7BCA - chains A and D of the 4 polymer chains in the assembly; structure by X-ray diffraction, 2.80 A resolution.

== Chain A ==
Name: KORA domain-containing protein
Source organism: Escherichia coli K-12
Reference sequence: Q6I6B7 (Q6I6B7_ECOLX); residues 6-102 here correspond to UniProt positions 11-107 (UniProt number = residue number + 5)
Chain sequence (98 residues; numbered 6 to 103; the number before each row is that of its first residue):
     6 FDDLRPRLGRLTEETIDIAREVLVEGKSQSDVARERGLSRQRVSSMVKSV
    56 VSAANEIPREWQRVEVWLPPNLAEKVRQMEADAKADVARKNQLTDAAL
Disordered / not traced: 6-7
Sequence notes: conflict Leu98 (Ser103 in Q6I6B7); expression tag (103)
Modified positions: Mse51 (selenomethionine; parent Met); Mse84 (selenomethionine; parent Met)
Reported in the primary citation:
  - binding site for the 19-nt DNA strand: Arg45
  - binding site for the 19-nt DNA strand (chain D): Gln46
  - specificity-determining residues: Arg45, Gln46

== Chain D ==
Molecule: 19-nt DNA strand
Sequence (19 nucleotides; row label = number of the first residue in the row):
     1 GTATTGACACCTATTGACA

== Interface between chain A and chain D ==
Residue-residue contacts - 19 pairs, chain A then chain D:
  Arg15(A) - DG1(D)  sugar contact
  Leu16(A) - DG1(D)  sugar contact
  Leu16(A) - DT2(D)  phosphate contact
  Thr17(A) - DT2(D)  hydrogen bond to the phosphate
  Thr20(A) - DT2(D)  hydrogen bond to the phosphate
  Leu43(A) - DA3(D)  phosphate contact
  Leu43(A) - DT4(D)  phosphate contact
  Ser44(A) - DT4(D)  hydrogen bond to the phosphate
  Ser44(A) - DT5(D)  base contact
  Arg45(A) - DA7(D)  base contact
  Arg45(A) - DC8(D)  base contact
  Gln46(A) - DT5(D)  base contact
  Gln46(A) - DG6(D)  hydrogen bond to the base
  Gln46(A) - DA7(D)  base contact
  Arg47(A) - DT2(D)  salt bridge to the phosphate
  Arg47(A) - DA3(D)  salt bridge to the phosphate
  Arg47(A) - DT4(D)  phosphate contact
  Mse51(A) - DA3(D)  phosphate contact
  Arg64(A) - DG1(D)  phosphate contact
Other interface residues (no listed pair), chain A (12 interface residues in all): Gly42

== Summary ==
Chain A and chain D form an interface of 12 and 8 residues respectively; the contacts include 4 hydrogen bonds
and 2 salt bridges. Polar contacts include Gln46(A)-DG6(D), Thr17(A)-DT2(D) and Thr20(A)-DT2(D). The paper
reports a binding site for the 19-nt DNA strand at Arg45(A); a binding site for the 19-nt DNA strand (chain D)
at Gln46(A).
Here chain A is KORA domain-containing protein (Escherichia coli K-12) and chain D is a 19-nt DNA strand.
Entry 7BCA (Crystal structure of the HTH DNA binding protein ArdK from R388 plasmid bound to a direct-repeat
...) was determined by X-ray diffraction together with 7BCB from the same study.
